2CCZ - chains A and B of the 3 polymer chains in the assembly; structure by X-ray diffraction, 2.70 A resolution.

Chain A (and B):
Name: Primosomal replication protein N
From: Escherichia coli
Notes: chain B of this document is another copy of the same molecule, construct and numbering; everything in this record applies to it too
UniProtKB: P07013 (PRIB_ECOLI); residues 2-104 here correspond to UniProt positions 1-103 (UniProt number = residue number - 1)
Amino-acid sequence (123 residues; each row starts with the number of its first residue; note: 1 number in that range is skipped by the numbering (no residue carries it; nothing is unmodelled there); numbers below 1 keep their minus sign (Met-6 is residue -6)):
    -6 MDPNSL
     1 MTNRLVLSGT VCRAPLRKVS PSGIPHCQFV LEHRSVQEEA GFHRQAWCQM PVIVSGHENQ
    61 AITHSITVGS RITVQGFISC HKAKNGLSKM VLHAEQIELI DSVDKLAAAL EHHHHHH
Disordered / not traced: 117 (chain B: -6 to -5, 116-117)
Construct notes: engineered mutation Val103 (Gly102 in P07013)
From the paper describing this entry:
  - binding site for the 15-nt DNA strand: Lys18, Trp47, Lys82, Lys84, Lys89
  - mutagenesis - K18A, W47A (2.6-fold), K82DEL, K89DEL: decreased binding to ssDNA
  - mutagenesis - R13A, K82A (4- to 6-fold), K82A/K84A/K89A (55- to 65-fold), K84A (4- to 6-fold), K89A (4- to 6-fold): decreased binding to the 15-nt DNA strand
  - mutagenesis - K82A/K84A/K89A: abolished binding to  X ssDNA
  - mutagenesis - R13A, K82A: decreased binding to  $X ssDNA

Interface between chain A and chain B:
Disulfides between the chains: Cys48(A)-Cys80(B), Cys80(A)-Cys48(B)
Pairs across the interface (54; chain A residue first):
  Ser-2(A) - Ile100(B)
  Leu-1(A) - Ser8(B)  hydrogen bond (backbone-side chain)
  Leu-1(A) - His33(B)
  Leu-1(A) - Arg34(B)
  Met1(A) - Ser8(B)
  Met1(A) - His33(B)
  Met1(A) - Arg34(B)
  Met1(A) - Ser35(B)
  Met1(A) - Val36(B)
  Thr2(A) - Val6(B)
  Thr2(A) - Leu7(B)
  Thr2(A) - Ser8(B)  hydrogen bond (backbone-backbone)
  Asn3(A) - Val6(B)
  Asn3(A) - Leu7(B)
  Asn3(A) - His33(B)  hydrogen bond
  Asn3(A) - Ser35(B)
  Asn3(A) - Gln37(B)  hydrogen bond
  Arg4(A) - Arg4(B)
  Arg4(A) - Leu5(B)
  Arg4(A) - Val6(B)  hydrogen bond (backbone-backbone)
  Arg4(A) - Gln37(B)  hydrogen bond
  Leu5(A) - Arg4(B)
  Leu5(A) - Leu5(B)  hydrophobic
  Leu5(A) - Ile78(B)  hydrophobic
  Val6(A) - Thr2(B)
  Val6(A) - Asn3(B)
  Val6(A) - Arg4(B)  hydrogen bond (backbone-backbone)
  Leu7(A) - Thr2(B)
  Ser8(A) - Leu-1(B)  hydrogen bond (side chain-backbone)
  Ser8(A) - Thr2(B)  hydrogen bond (backbone-backbone)
  His33(A) - Asn3(B)
  Ser35(A) - Met1(B)
  Val36(A) - Met1(B)  hydrophobic
  Gln37(A) - Asn3(B)
  Gln37(A) - Phe77(B)
  Glu39(A) - Ser55(B)  hydrogen bond
  Glu39(A) - Phe77(B)
  Glu39(A) - His93(B)  salt bridge
  Arg44(A) - Phe77(B)
  Gln45(A) - Ser79(B)
  Ala46(A) - Ser79(B)
  Trp47(A) - Ser79(B)
  Trp47(A) - Cys80(B)  hydrogen bond (backbone-backbone)
  Cys48(A) - Cys80(B)  disulfide
  Cys48(A) - Met90(B)  hydrophobic
  Met50(A) - Met90(B)  hydrophobic
  Phe77(A) - Gln37(B)
  Ser79(A) - Trp47(B)
  Cys80(A) - Trp47(B)  hydrogen bond (backbone-side chain)
  Cys80(A) - Cys48(B)  disulfide
  Cys80(A) - Gln49(B)
  His81(A) - Trp47(B)
  Met90(A) - Met90(B)  hydrophobic
  His93(A) - Arg44(B)
Other interface residues (no listed pair), chain A (34 interface residues in all): Arg34, Glu38, Ala40, His43, Arg71, Ile78, Ile100
Other interface residues (no listed pair), chain B (30 interface residues in all): Pro-4, Gly9, Ala46, Thr73

Summary:
34 residues of chain A face 30 of chain B across their interface, with 2 disulfide bonds, 12 hydrogen bonds
and 1 salt bridge. Polar pairs include Glu39(A)-His93(B), Leu-1(A)-Ser8(B) and Asn3(A)-His33(B). The paper
reports a binding site for the 15-nt DNA strand at Lys18(A), Trp47(A) and Lys82(A) among others; R13A, K82A
and K82A/K84A/K89A of chain A, among others, reduce binding to the 15-nt DNA strand; 9 substitutions were
tested in all.
Both chains are Primosomal replication protein N (Escherichia coli). Entry 2CCZ (Crystal structure of E. coli
primosomol protein PriB bound to ssDNA) was determined by X-ray diffraction.
